Entry 4K4Z (X-ray diffraction, 2.17 A resolution); this record covers chains E and F of the 4 polymer chains in the assembly.

Chain E:
Name: RNA-dependent RNA polymerase
From: Human coxsackievirus B3
Notes: EC 2.7.7.48
Reference sequence: Q66338 (Q66338_9ENTO); residues 1-462 here correspond to UniProt positions 1724-2185 (UniProt number = residue number + 1723)
Chain sequence (472 residues; numbered 1 to 472; the number before each row is that of its first residue):
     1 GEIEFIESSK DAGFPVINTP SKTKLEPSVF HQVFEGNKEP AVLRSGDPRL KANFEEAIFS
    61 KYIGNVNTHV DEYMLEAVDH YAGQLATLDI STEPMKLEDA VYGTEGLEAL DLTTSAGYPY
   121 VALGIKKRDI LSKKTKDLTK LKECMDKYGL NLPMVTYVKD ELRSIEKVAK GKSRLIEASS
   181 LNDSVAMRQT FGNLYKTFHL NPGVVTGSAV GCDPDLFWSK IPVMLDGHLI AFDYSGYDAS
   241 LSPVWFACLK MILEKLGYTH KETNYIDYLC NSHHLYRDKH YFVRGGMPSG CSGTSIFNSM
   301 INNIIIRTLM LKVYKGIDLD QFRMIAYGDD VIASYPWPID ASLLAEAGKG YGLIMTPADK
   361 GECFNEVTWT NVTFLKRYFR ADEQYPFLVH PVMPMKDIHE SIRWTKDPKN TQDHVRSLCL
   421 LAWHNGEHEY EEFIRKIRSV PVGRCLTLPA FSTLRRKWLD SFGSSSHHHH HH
Unresolved in the structure: 463-472
Construct notes: conflict Ile252 (Leu1975 in Q66338); expression tag (463-472)
Bound ions: Mg2+ near Asp330 (its only coordinating residue here)
What the authors report for this chain:
  - catalytic residues: Asp233, Asp329

Chain F:
Molecule: 24-nt RNA strand
Sequence (24 nucleotides; each row starts with the number of its first residue):
   590 AAGUCUCCAG GUCUCUCGUC GAAA
Unresolved in the structure: 590-594, 613

How chain E and chain F interact:
Residue-residue contacts - 47 pairs, chain E then chain F:
  Asn18(E) with A598(F), base contact
  Pro20(E) with A598(F), sugar contact; G599(F), base contact
  Lys22(E) with G599(F), hydrogen bond to the base
  Lys24(E) with G599(F), base contact
  Leu43(E) with G599(F), base contact
  Leu107(E) with U603(F), phosphate contact
  Glu108(E) with U603(F), hydrogen bond to the phosphate
  Thr114(E) with G600(F), phosphate contact; U601(F), hydrogen bond to the phosphate
  Ser115(E) with G599(F), hydrogen bond to the phosphate; G600(F), hydrogen bond to the phosphate
  Val121(E) with G599(F), phosphate contact
  Lys127(E) with U601(F), salt bridge to the phosphate
  Tyr157(E) with G599(F), sugar contact
  Lys159(E) with G600(F), base contact
  Asp160(E) with G599(F), base contact
  Ile176(E) with G599(F), sugar contact; G600(F), base contact
  Glu177(E) with G600(F), sugar contact
  Ala178(E) with G600(F), sugar contact
  Ser179(E) with G600(F), hydrogen bond to the sugar
  Arg188(E) with C602(F), salt bridge to the phosphate
  His199(E) with C602(F), phosphate contact; U603(F), salt bridge to the phosphate
  Val210(E) with C602(F), sugar contact; U603(F), sugar contact
  Gly211(E) with U603(F), hydrogen bond to the sugar; C604(F), sugar contact
  Cys212(E) with U603(F), sugar contact; C604(F), sugar contact
  Asp213(E) with C604(F), hydrogen bond to the sugar; U605(F), sugar contact
  Ser289(E) with G600(F), base contact
  Gly290(E) with G600(F), hydrogen bond to the sugar; U601(F), sugar contact
  Cys291(E) with U601(F), hydrogen bond to the sugar
  Ser292(E) with U601(F), phosphate contact; C602(F), hydrogen bond to the phosphate
  Gly293(E) with U601(F), hydrogen bond to the sugar
  Thr294(E) with U601(F), sugar contact
  Tyr327(E) with U603(F), sugar contact
  Asp413(E) with G607(F), sugar contact
  Arg416(E) with C606(F), hydrogen bond to the sugar; G607(F), salt bridge to the phosphate
  Leu420(E) with U605(F), sugar contact; C606(F), sugar contact
Interface residues without a listed pair, chain E (43 interface residues in all): Gly106, Leu110, Asp111, Ser184, Tyr195, Pro214, Ser295, Ser417, Lys457

Summary:
43 residues of chain E face 10 of chain F across their interface; the contacts include 13 hydrogen bonds and 4
salt bridges. Among the polar pairs are Lys22(E)-G599(F), Ser179(E)-G600(F) and Gly211(E)-U603(F). From the
paper: catalytic residues Asp233(E) and Asp329(E).
Chain E is RNA-dependent RNA polymerase (Human coxsackievirus B3) and chain F is a 24-nt RNA strand; the
structure, Coxsackievirus B3 polymerase elongation complex (r2_Mg_form), was determined by X-ray diffraction,
deposited together with 4K4S, 4K4T, 4K4U, 4K4V, 4K4W, 4K4X, 4K4Y and 4K50.
